7M53 - chains A and H of the 3 polymer chains in the assembly; structure by X-ray diffraction, 1.40 A resolution.

== Chain A ==
Molecule: Spike glycoprotein stem helix peptide
Notes: fragment: residues 1146-1161 of the spike glycoprotein
Reference sequence: P0DTC2 (SPIKE_SARS2); numbering as in UniProt (aligned over 1146-1161)
Chain sequence (16 residues; row label = number of the first residue in the row):
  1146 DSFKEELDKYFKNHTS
Not modelled in the structure: 1146, 1157-1161
Curated features (UniProtKB/Swiss-Prot):
  - glycosylation: N1158 (N-linked (GlcNAc...) (complex) asparagine)

== Chain H ==
Molecule: B6 antigen-binding (Fab) fragment heavy chain
Organism: Mus musculus
Notes: antibody fragment or engineered binder
Chain sequence (220 residues; numbered 3 to 222; the number before each row is that of its first residue):
     3 EVQLQQSGPVLVKPGASVRMSCKASGYTITDYYLNWVKQSHGKSLEWLGV
    53 LNPYSGGSLYSQTFKGKATLTVDRSSSTAYLELNSLTSEDSAVYYCARQL
   103 GRGNGLDYWGQGTSVTVSSVSTKGPSVFPLAPSSKSTSGGTAALGCLVKD
   153 YFPEPVTVSWNSGALTSGVHTFPAVLQSSGLYSLSSVVTVPSSSLGTQTY
   203 ICNVNHKPSNTKVDKRVEPK
Cystine bridges: C24-C98, C148-C204

== Chain A / chain H interface ==
Contacting residue pairs (18; chain A residue first):
  F1148(A) - W49(H)  hydrophobic
  F1148(A) - L61(H)  hydrophobic
  F1148(A) - Y62(H)
  K1149(A) - R104(H)  hydrogen bond (backbone-side chain)
  L1152(A) - L61(H)  hydrophobic
  L1152(A) - R104(H)
  D1153(A) - R104(H)  salt bridge
  Y1155(A) - Y35(H)  hydrophobic
  Y1155(A) - V52(H)  hydrogen bond (side chain-backbone)
  Y1155(A) - L53(H)
  Y1155(A) - N54(H)  hydrogen bond (side chain-backbone)
  Y1155(A) - G59(H)  hydrogen bond (side chain-backbone)
  Y1155(A) - S60(H)
  Y1155(A) - L61(H)
  F1156(A) - Y35(H)  hydrogen bond (backbone-side chain)
  F1156(A) - Q101(H)
  F1156(A) - G103(H)
  F1156(A) - R104(H)
Also at the interface, not in a pair above, chain A (7 interface residues in all): E1151
Also at the interface, not in a pair above, chain H (14 interface residues in all): S63, Q64
The authors on this interface:
  - epitope / paratope residues, chain A: Y1155(A)

== Overview ==
7 residues of chain A and 14 residues of chain H are in contact, with 5 hydrogen bonds and 1 salt bridge.
Among the polar pairs are D1153(A)-R104(H), K1149(A)-R104(H) and Y1155(A)-V52(H). From the paper: the
epitope/paratope residue Y1155(A).
Here chain A is Spike glycoprotein stem helix peptide and chain H is B6 antigen-binding (Fab) fragment heavy
chain (Mus musculus). Entry 7M53 (B6 Fab fragment bound to the SARS-CoV/SARS-CoV-2 spike stem helix peptide)
was determined by X-ray diffraction, deposited together with 7M51, 7M52, 7M55 and 7M5E.
